PDB entry 8YZJ | electron microscopy, 2.95 A resolution | chains A and B

[Chain A]
Protein: Angiotensin-converting enzyme 2
Source organism: Homo sapiens
Notes: EC 3.4.17.23, 3.4.17.-
UniProt: Q9BYF1 (ACE2_HUMAN); residue numbers follow UniProt; this construct covers 1-805
Amino-acid sequence (805 residues; each row starts with the number of its first residue):
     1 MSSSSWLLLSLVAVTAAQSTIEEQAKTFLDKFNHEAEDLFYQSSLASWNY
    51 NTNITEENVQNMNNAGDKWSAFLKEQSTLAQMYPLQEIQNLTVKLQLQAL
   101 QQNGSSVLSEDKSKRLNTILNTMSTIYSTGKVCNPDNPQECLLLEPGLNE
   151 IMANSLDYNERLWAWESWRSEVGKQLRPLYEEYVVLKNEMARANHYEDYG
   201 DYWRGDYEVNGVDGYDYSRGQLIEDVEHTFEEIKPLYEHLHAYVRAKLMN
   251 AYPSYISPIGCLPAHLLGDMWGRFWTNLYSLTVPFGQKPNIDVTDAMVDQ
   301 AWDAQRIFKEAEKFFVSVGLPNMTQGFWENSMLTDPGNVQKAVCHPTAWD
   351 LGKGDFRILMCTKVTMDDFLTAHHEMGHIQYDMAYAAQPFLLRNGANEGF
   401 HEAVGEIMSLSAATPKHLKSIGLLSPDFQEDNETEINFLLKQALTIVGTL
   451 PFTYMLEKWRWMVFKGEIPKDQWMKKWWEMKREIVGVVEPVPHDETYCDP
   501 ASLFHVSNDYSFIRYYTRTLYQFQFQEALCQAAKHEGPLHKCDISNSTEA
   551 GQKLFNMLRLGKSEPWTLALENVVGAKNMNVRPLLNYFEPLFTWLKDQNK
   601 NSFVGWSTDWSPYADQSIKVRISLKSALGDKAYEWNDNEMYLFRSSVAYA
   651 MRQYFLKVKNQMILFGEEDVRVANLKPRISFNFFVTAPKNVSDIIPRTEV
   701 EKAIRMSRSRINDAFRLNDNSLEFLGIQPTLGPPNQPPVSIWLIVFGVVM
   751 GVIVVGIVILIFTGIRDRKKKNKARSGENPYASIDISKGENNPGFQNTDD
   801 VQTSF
Disordered / not traced: 1-18, 614-805
Curated features (UniProtKB/Swiss-Prot):
  - region: Asp30 to Tyr41 (Interaction with SARS-CoV spike glycoprotein), Met82 to Pro84 (Interaction with SARS-CoV spike glycoprotein), Lys353 to Arg357 (Interaction with SARS-CoV spike glycoprotein), Arg652 to Lys659 (Essential for cleavage by ADAM17), Arg697 to Arg716 (Essential for cleavage by TMPRSS11D and TMPRSS2)
  - motif: Glu778 to Ile786 (LIR), Tyr781 to Asp785 (SH2-binding), Tyr781 to Ile784 (Endocytic sorting signal), Asn792 to Phe795 (PTB), Thr803 to Phe805 (PDZ-binding)
  - active site: Glu375 (Proton acceptor), His505 (Proton donor)
  - binding site (chloride): Arg169, Trp477, Lys481
  - binding site (substrate): Arg273, His345, Pro346, Tyr515
  - binding site (Zn(2+)): His374, His378, Glu402
  - modified residue: Tyr781 (Phosphotyrosine), Ser783 (Phosphoserine)
  - glycosylation (N-linked (GlcNAc...) asparagine): Asn53, Asn90, Asn103, Asn322, Asn432, Asn546, Asn690
  - cross-link: Lys788 (Glycyl lysine isopeptide (Lys-Gly) (interchain with G-Cter in ubiquitin))
  - mutagenesis: Ser19 (S19P: Increases slightly the interaction with RBD domain of SARS-CoV-2 spike protein), Gln24 to Lys26 (Slightly inhibits interaction with SARS-CoV spike glycoprotein), Gln24 (Q24T: Increases slightly the interaction with RBD domain of SARS-CoV-2 spike protein), Ala25 (A25V: Increases slightly the interaction with RBD domain of SARS-CoV-2 spike protein), Thr27 (T27Y: Increases slightly the interaction with RBD domain of SARS-CoV-2 spike protein. In sACE2.v2.2; increases interaction with RBD domain of SARS-CoV-2 spike protein ...), Leu29 (L29F: Increases slightly the interaction with RBD domain of SARS-CoV-2 spike protein), Lys31 (K31D: Abolishes interaction with SARS-CoV spike glycoprotein; K31Y: Increases slightly the interaction with RBD domain of SARS-CoV-2 spike protein), Asn33 (N33D: Increases slightly the interaction with RBD domain of SARS-CoV-2 spike protein), His34 (H34A: Increases slightly the interaction with RBD domain of SARS-CoV-2 spike protein), Glu37 (E37A: No effect on interaction with SARS-CoV spike glycoprotein), Asp38 (D38A: No effect on interaction with SARS-CoV spike glycoprotein), Leu39 (L39R: Increases slightly the interaction with RBD domain of SARS-CoV-2 spike protein), 50 further mutagenesis entries in UniProt

[Chain B]
Protein: Spike protein S1
Notes: fragment: rbd
UniProt: P0DTC2 (SPIKE_SARS2); residue numbers follow UniProt; this construct covers 319-541
Amino-acid sequence (223 residues; each row starts with the number of its first residue):
   319 RVQPTESIVRFPNITNLCPFGEVFNATTFASVYAWNRKRISNCVADYSVL
   369 YNSTSFSTFKCYGVSPTKLNDLCFTNVYADSFVVRGDEVRQIAPGQTGKI
   419 ADYNYKLPDDFTGCVIAWNSNNLDSKVGGNYNYLYRLFRKSNLKPFERDI
   469 STEIYQAGSTPCNGVEGFNCYFPLQSYGFHPTNGVGYQPYRVVVLSFELL
   519 NAPATVCGPKKSTNLIKNKCVNF
Disordered / not traced: 319-332, 527-541
Disulfide bonds: Cys391-Cys525, Cys480-Cys488
Construct notes: conflict Thr346 (Arg in P0DTC2), Thr372 (Ala in P0DTC2), Val402 (Ile in P0DTC2), His498 (Gln in P0DTC2), Asn519 (His in P0DTC2), Ile534 (Val in P0DTC2)
Curated features (UniProtKB/Swiss-Prot):
  - region: Arg403 to Asp405 (Integrin-binding motif), Asn448 to Phe456 (Immunodominant HLA epitope recognized by the CD8+)
  - glycosylation: Thr323 (O-linked (GalNAc) threonine), Ser325 (O-linked (HexNAc...) serine), Asn331 (N-linked (GlcNAc...) (complex) asparagine), Asn343 (N-linked (GlcNAc...) (complex) asparagine)
  - natural variant: Gly339 (G339D: In strain: Omicron/BA.1, Omicron/BA.2 and 4 more; G339H: In strain: Omicron/BA.2.75, Omicron/XBB.1.5 and 1 more), Thr346 (R346T: In strain: Omicron/BQ.1.1, Omicron/XBB.1.5 and 1 more; this construct carries the variant), Leu368 (L368I: In strain: Omicron/XBB.1.5, Omicron/EG.5.1), Ser371 (S371F: In strain: Omicron/BA.2, Omicron/BA.2.12.1 and 6 more; S371L: In strain: Omicron/BA.1), Ser373 (S373P: In strain: Omicron/BA.1, Omicron/BA.2 and 7 more), Ser375 (S375F: In strain: Omicron/BA.1, Omicron/BA.2 and 7 more), Thr376 (T376A: In strain: Omicron/BA.2, Omicron/BA.2.12.1 and 5 more), Asp405 (D405N: In strain: Omicron/BA.2, Omicron/BA.2.12.1 and 6 more), Arg408 (R408S: In strain: Omicron/BA.2, Omicron/BA.2.12.1 and 6 more), Lys417 (K417N: In strain: Beta/B.1.351, Omicron/BA.1 and 8 more; K417T: In strain: Gamma/P.1), Asn440 (N440K: In strain: Omicron/BA.1, Omicron/BA.2 and 7 more), Lys444 (K444T: In strain: Omicron/BQ.1.1), 15 further natural variant entries in UniProt
  - mutagenesis: Asn331 (N331Q: Reduced viral infectivity), Asn343 (N343Q: Reduced viral infectivity), Leu452 (L452R: Increased resistance to neutralizing antibodies. Decreases HLA binding to NF9 epitope. Increased binding affinity to human ACE2), Tyr453 (Y453F: Decreased HLA binding to NF9 epitope. Increased binding affinity to human ACE2), Ala475 (A475V: Increased resistance to neutralizing antibodies), Val483 (V483A: Increased resistance to neutralizing antibodies), Glu484 (E484D: Increased replication in human TMEM106B overexpressing cells), Phe490 (F490L: Increased resistance to neutralizing antibodies and human covalescent sera neutralization), Gln493 (Q493N: Reduced host ACE2-binding affinity in vitro; Q493Y: Reduced host ACE2-binding affinity in vitro), Asn501 (N501T: Reduced host ACE2-binding affinity in vitro; N501Y: Increased binding affinity to human ACE2)

[Interface between chain A and chain B]
Residue-residue contacts (26; chain A residue first):
  Ser19(A) - Ser477(B)
  Gln24(A) - Gly476(B)
  Thr27(A) - Phe456(B)
  Phe28(A) - Tyr489(B)
  Asp30(A) - Lys417(B)  salt bridge
  Lys31(A) - Phe456(B)
  His34(A) - Tyr453(B)
  His34(A) - Leu455(B)
  His34(A) - Gln493(B)
  Asp38(A) - Tyr449(B)
  Asp38(A) - His498(B)  salt bridge
  Tyr41(A) - Thr500(B)  hydrogen bond
  Tyr41(A) - Asn501(B)
  Gln42(A) - Tyr449(B)  hydrogen bond
  Leu45(A) - Thr500(B)
  Leu79(A) - Phe486(B)  hydrophobic
  Met82(A) - Phe486(B)  hydrophobic
  Tyr83(A) - Phe486(B)
  Tyr83(A) - Asn487(B)  hydrogen bond
  Lys353(A) - Gly496(B)  hydrogen bond (side chain-backbone)
  Lys353(A) - Asn501(B)
  Lys353(A) - Gly502(B)  hydrogen bond (backbone-backbone)
  Lys353(A) - Tyr505(B)
  Gly354(A) - Gly502(B)
  Asp355(A) - Thr500(B)
  Arg357(A) - Thr500(B)
Interface residues without a listed pair, chain A (21 interface residues in all): Glu37, Asn330, Arg393
Interface residues without a listed pair, chain B (18 interface residues in all): Ala475

[Summary]
21 residues of chain A and 18 residues of chain B are in contact, with 5 hydrogen bonds and 2 salt bridges.
Among the polar pairs are Asp30(A)-Lys417(B), Asp38(A)-His498(B) and Tyr41(A)-Thr500(B).
Here chain A is Angiotensin-converting enzyme 2 (Homo sapiens) and chain B is Spike protein S1. Entry 8YZJ
(The structure of Banal-52 RBD and hACE2 complex) was determined by electron microscopy.
